6VOM - chains E and g of the 9 polymer chains in the assembly; structure by electron microscopy, 3.60 A resolution.

# Chain E
Protein: ATP synthase subunit beta, chloroplastic
Organism: Spinacia oleracea
Notes: EC 7.1.2.2
Reference sequence: P00825 (ATPB_SPIOL); numbering as in UniProt (aligned over 1-498)
Amino-acid sequence (498 residues; row label = number of the first residue in the row):
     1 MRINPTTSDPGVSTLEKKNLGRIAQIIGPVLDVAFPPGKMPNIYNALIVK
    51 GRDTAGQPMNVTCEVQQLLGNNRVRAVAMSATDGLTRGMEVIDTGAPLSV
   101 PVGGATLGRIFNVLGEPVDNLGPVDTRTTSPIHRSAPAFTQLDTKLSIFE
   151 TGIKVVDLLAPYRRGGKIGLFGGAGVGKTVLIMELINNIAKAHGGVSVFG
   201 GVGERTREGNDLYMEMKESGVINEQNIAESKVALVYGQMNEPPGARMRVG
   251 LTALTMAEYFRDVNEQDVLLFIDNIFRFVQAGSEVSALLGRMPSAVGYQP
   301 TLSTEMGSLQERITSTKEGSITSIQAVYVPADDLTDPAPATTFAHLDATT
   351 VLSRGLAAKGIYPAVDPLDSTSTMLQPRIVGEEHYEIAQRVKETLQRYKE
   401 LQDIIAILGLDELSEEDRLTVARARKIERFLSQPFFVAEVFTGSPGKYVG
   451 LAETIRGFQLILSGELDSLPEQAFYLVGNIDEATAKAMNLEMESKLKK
Not modelled in the structure: 1-16, 497-498
Ligand contacts:
  - ADP (adenosine-5'-diphosphate): Gly173, Ala174, Gly175, Val176, Gly177, Lys178, Thr179, Val180, Arg205, Glu208, Tyr362, Pro363, Gln433, Phe435, Ala438, Phe441, Thr442
  - ATP (adenosine-5'-triphosphate): Ser372, Thr373, Gln376, Tyr385
UniProt features mapped onto this chain:
  - binding site (ATP): Gly172 to Thr179

# Chain g
Protein: ATP synthase gamma chain, chloroplastic
Organism: Spinacia oleracea
Reference sequence: P05435 (ATPG_SPIOL); residues 1-364 here = UniProt positions 1-364
Amino-acid sequence (364 residues; row label = number of the first residue in the row):
     1 MACSLSFSSSVSTFHLPTTTQSTQAPPNNATTLPTTNPIQCANLRELRDR
    51 IGSVKNTQKITEAMKLVAAAKVRRAQEAVVNGRPFSETLVEVLYNMNEQL
   101 QTEDVDVPLTKIRTVKKVALMVVTGDRGLCGGFNNMLLKKAESRIAELKK
   151 LGVDYTIISIGKKGNTYFIRRPEIPVDRYFDGTNLPTAKEAQAIADDVFS
   201 LFVSEEVDKVEMLYTKFVSLVKSDPVIHTLLPLSPKGEICDINGKCVDAA
   251 EDELFRLTTKEGKLTVERDMIKTETPAFSPILEFEQDPAQILDALLPLYL
   301 NSQILRALQESLASELAARMTAMSNATDNANELKKTLSINYNRARQAKIT
   351 GEILEIVAGANACV
Not modelled in the structure: 1-42, 364
UniProt features mapped onto this chain:
  - active site: Cys130

# Chain E / chain g interface
Residue-residue contacts - 11 pairs, chain E then chain g:
  Met292(E) with Ala360(g), hydrophobic
  Pro293(E) with Gly359(g)
  Ser294(E) with Ile356(g)
  Ala295(E) with Ile356(g), hydrophobic
  Val296(E) with Glu352(g)
  Asp333(E) with Asn43(g), hydrogen bond
  Asp403(E) with Ser53(g), hydrogen bond
  Ile404(E) with Ile60(g), hydrophobic
  Ile407(E) with Thr57(g)
  Leu408(E) with Met64(g), hydrophobic; Leu129(g)
Other interface residues (no listed pair), chain E (12 interface residues in all): Arg291, Glu412
Other interface residues (no listed pair), chain g (13 interface residues in all): Asn56, Gly128, Cys363

# Summary
Chain E and chain g form an interface of 12 and 13 residues respectively; the contacts include 2 hydrogen
bonds. Polar pairs include Asp333(E)-Asn43(g) and Asp403(E)-Ser53(g). Chain E binds ATP and ADP.
Here chain E is ATP synthase subunit beta, chloroplastic and chain g is ATP synthase gamma chain,
chloroplastic, both from Spinacia oleracea. Entry 6VOM (Chloroplast ATP synthase (R2, CF1)) was determined by
electron microscopy, deposited together with 6VM1, 6VM4, 6VMB, 6VMD, 6VMG, 6VOF and 8 further entries.
